7U0F - chains A and C of the 10 polymer chains in the assembly; structure by electron microscopy, 3.53 A resolution.

Chain A (and C):
Protein: Tubulin alpha-1A chain
Organism: Sus scrofa
Notes: chain C of this document is another copy of the same molecule, construct and numbering; everything in this record applies to it too
UniProtKB: P02550 (TBA1A_PIG); residue numbers follow UniProt; this construct covers 1-451
Amino-acid sequence (451 residues; each row starts with the number of its first residue):
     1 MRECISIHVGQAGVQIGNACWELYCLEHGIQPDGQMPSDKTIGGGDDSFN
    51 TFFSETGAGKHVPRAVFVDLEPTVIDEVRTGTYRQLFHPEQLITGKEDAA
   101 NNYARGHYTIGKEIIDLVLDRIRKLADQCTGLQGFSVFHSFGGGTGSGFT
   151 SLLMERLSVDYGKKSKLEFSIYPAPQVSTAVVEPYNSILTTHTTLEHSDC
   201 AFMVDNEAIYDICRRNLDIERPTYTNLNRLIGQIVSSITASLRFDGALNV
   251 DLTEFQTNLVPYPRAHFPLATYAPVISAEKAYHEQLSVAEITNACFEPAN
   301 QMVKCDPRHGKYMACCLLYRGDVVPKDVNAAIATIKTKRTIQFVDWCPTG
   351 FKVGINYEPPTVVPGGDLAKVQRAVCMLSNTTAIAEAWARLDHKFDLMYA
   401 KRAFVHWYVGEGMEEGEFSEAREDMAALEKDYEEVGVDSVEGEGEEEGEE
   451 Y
Not modelled in the structure: 1, 441-451 (chain C: 1)
UniProt features mapped onto this chain:
  - active site: E254
  - binding site (GTP): G10, Q11, A12, Q15, E71, A99, S140, G143, G144, T145, G146, T179, E183, N206, Y224, N228, L252
  - binding site (Mg(2+)): E71
  - site: Y451 (Involved in polymerization)
  - modified residue: K40 (N6-acetyllysine), Y282 (3'-nitrotyrosine), S439 (Phosphoserine), E443 (5-glutamyl polyglutamate), E445 (5-glutamyl polyglutamate), Y451 (3'-nitrotyrosine)
  - natural variant: A265 (A265G; A265I), T271 to A273 (sequence variant, change not given here)
Reported in the primary citation:
  - conformationally variable residues (loop rearrangement): H283

How chain A and chain C interact:
Contacting residue pairs - 14 pairs, chain A then chain C:
  I42(A) - N293(C)
  E55(A) - R308(C)  hydrogen bond (backbone-side chain)
  E55(A) - T340(C)
  T56(A) - D306(C)
  T56(A) - P307(C)
  T56(A) - R308(C)
  G57(A) - F296(C)
  A58(A) - N293(C)
  A58(A) - C295(C)
  A58(A) - F296(C)
  E90(A) - D306(C)
  K124(A) - H309(C)
  Q128(A) - R308(C)  hydrogen bond
  C129(A) - R308(C)
Other interface residues (no listed pair), chain A (12 interface residues in all): S54, G59, K60
Other interface residues (no listed pair), chain C (13 interface residues in all): T292, A294, E297, R339, Q342

Summary:
12 residues of chain A and 13 residues of chain C are in contact; the contacts include 2 hydrogen bonds. Among
the polar pairs are E55(A)-R308(C) and Q128(A)-R308(C). From UniProt: active-site residue E254(A), 17
GTP-binding residues and Mg2+-binding residue E71(A) on chain A. The paper reports conformational variability
at H283(A).
Both chains are Tubulin alpha-1A chain (Sus scrofa). Entry 7U0F (HIV-1 Rev in complex with tubulin) was
determined by electron microscopy.
